7ZPA - chains A and B of the 4 polymer chains in the assembly; structure by electron microscopy, 3.90 A resolution.

[Chain A (and B)]
Protein: PLP-dependent aminotransferase family protein
Source organism: Alkalihalobacillus clausii
Notes: chain B of this document is another copy of the same molecule, construct and numbering; everything in this record applies to it too
Reference sequence: A0A268NVG2 (A0A268NVG2_ALKCL); residues 1-464 here = UniProt positions 1-464
Sequence (478 residues; row label = number of the first residue in the row):
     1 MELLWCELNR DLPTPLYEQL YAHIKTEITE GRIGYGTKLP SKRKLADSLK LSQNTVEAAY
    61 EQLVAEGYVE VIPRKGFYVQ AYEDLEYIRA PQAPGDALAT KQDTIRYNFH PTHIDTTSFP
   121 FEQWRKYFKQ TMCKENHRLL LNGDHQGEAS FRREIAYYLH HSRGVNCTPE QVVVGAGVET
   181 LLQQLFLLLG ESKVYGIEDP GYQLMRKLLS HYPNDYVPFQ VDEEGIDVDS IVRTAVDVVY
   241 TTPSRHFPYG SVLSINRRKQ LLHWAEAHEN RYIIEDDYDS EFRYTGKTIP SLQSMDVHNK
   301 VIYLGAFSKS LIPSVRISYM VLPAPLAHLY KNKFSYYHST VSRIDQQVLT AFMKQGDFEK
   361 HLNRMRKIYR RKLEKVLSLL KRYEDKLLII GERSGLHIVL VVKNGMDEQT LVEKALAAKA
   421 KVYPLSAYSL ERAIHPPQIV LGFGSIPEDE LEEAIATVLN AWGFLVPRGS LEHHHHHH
Not modelled in the structure: 1-14, 82-100, 465-478 (chain B: 1-6, 88-102, 465-478)
Differences from the reference sequence: conflict Q92 (Lys in A0A268NVG2), E191 (Ala in A0A268NVG2), S192 (Asn in A0A268NVG2), L388 (Ser in A0A268NVG2); expression tag (465-478)
Modified residues: K309 ((2S)-2-amino-6-[[3-hydroxy-2-methyl-5-(phosphonooxymethyl)pyridin-4-yl]methylideneamino]hexanoic acid; LLP)
Reported in the primary citation:
  - mutagenesis - K126Q/K129Q, K360Q/R364Q, R370Q/R371Q: decreased binding to the 48-nt DNA strand
  - mutagenesis - K126Q/K129Q: abolished binding to bent fragment

[Interface between chain A and chain B]
Residue-residue contacts - 95 pairs, chain A then chain B:
  Y17(A) - T285(B)  hydrogen bond (side chain-backbone)
  E18(A) - K287(B)  salt bridge
  Q62(A) - G286(B)
  Q62(A) - K287(B)
  E66(A) - I255(B)
  E66(A) - P290(B)
  Y68(A) - I255(B)
  Q80(A) - N256(B)
  A81(A) - N256(B)
  T116(A) - L140(B)
  F119(A) - M132(B)  hydrophobic
  F119(A) - L140(B)  hydrophobic
  F121(A) - C133(B)
  F121(A) - K134(B)
  F121(A) - L140(B)  hydrophobic
  E122(A) - K134(B)  salt bridge
  W124(A) - M132(B)
  R125(A) - K129(B)
  R125(A) - M132(B)
  F128(A) - F128(B)  hydrophobic
  K129(A) - R125(B)
  K129(A) - K129(B)
  M132(A) - F121(B)  hydrophobic
  M132(A) - W124(B)
  M132(A) - R125(B)  hydrogen bond (backbone-side chain)
  C133(A) - R125(B)
  K134(A) - F121(B)
  H137(A) - T116(B)
  L140(A) - F119(B)  hydrophobic
  L140(A) - F121(B)  hydrophobic
  L140(A) - I312(B)
  L140(A) - P313(B)
  L140(A) - S314(B)  hydrogen bond (backbone-backbone)
  L141(A) - P313(B)  hydrophobic
  L141(A) - S314(B)
  N142(A) - P313(B)
  N142(A) - S314(B)
  N142(A) - R316(B)
  A176(A) - T340(B)
  E179(A) - H338(B)
  Q183(A) - Y337(B)  hydrogen bond
  L187(A) - Y212(B)  hydrophobic
  K207(A) - Y336(B)
  L208(A) - Y337(B)
  H211(A) - K333(B)  hydrogen bond
  H211(A) - F334(B)
  H211(A) - Y337(B)
  Y212(A) - L187(B)  hydrophobic
  L253(A) - E66(B)
  S254(A) - E66(B)
  I255(A) - Y68(B)  hydrophobic
  N256(A) - Q80(B)  hydrogen bond (side chain-backbone)
  N256(A) - A81(B)
  N256(A) - Y82(B)
  K259(A) - L85(B)
  H263(A) - D84(B)  salt bridge
  H263(A) - L85(B)  hydrogen bond (side chain-backbone)
  H263(A) - E86(B)
  H263(A) - Y87(B)
  R283(A) - A65(B)
  T285(A) - Y17(B)  hydrogen bond (backbone-side chain)
  G286(A) - Y17(B)
  G286(A) - Q62(B)
  K287(A) - Y17(B)
  K287(A) - E18(B)
  I289(A) - E66(B)
  P290(A) - E66(B)
  M295(A) - E86(B)
  V297(A) - E86(B)
  I312(A) - L140(B)
  P313(A) - L140(B)
  P313(A) - L141(B)  hydrophobic
  P313(A) - N142(B)  hydrogen bond (backbone-side chain)
  S314(A) - L140(B)  hydrogen bond (backbone-backbone)
  S314(A) - L141(B)
  S314(A) - N142(B)
  S314(A) - S342(B)
  S314(A) - R343(B)  hydrogen bond (side chain-backbone)
  R316(A) - N142(B)
  R316(A) - H338(B)
  R316(A) - S339(B)  hydrogen bond (side chain-backbone)
  K333(A) - H211(B)
  F334(A) - H211(B)
  Y336(A) - K207(B)  hydrogen bond (side chain-backbone)
  Y336(A) - H211(B)  hydrogen bond
  Y337(A) - E179(B)
  Y337(A) - Q183(B)  hydrogen bond
  Y337(A) - L208(B)  hydrophobic
  H338(A) - E179(B)
  S339(A) - R316(B)
  T340(A) - A176(B)
  S342(A) - S314(B)
  S342(A) - V315(B)
  S342(A) - D345(B)
  R343(A) - S314(B)  hydrogen bond (backbone-backbone)
Interface residues without a listed pair, chain A (65 interface residues in all): E61, A65, G67, R138, L139, V252, V315, D345
Interface residues without a listed pair, chain B (66 interface residues in all): E61, G67, E122, N136, H137, R138, L139, V252, S254, I289, R393

[Summary]
65 residues of chain A and 66 residues of chain B are in contact; the contacts include 16 hydrogen bonds and 3
salt bridges. Among the polar pairs are E18(A)-K287(B), E122(A)-K134(B) and H263(A)-D84(B). From the paper:
K126Q/K129Q, K360Q/R364Q and R370Q/R371Q of chain A reduce binding to the 48-nt DNA strand; K126Q/K129Q of
chain A abolish binding to bent fragment.
Both chains are PLP-dependent aminotransferase family protein (Alkalihalobacillus clausii). Entry 7ZPA
(Cryo-EM structure of holo-PdxR from Bacillus clausii bound to its target DNA in the closed conformation ...)
was determined by electron microscopy together with 7ZLA, 7ZN5, 7ZTH and 7PQ9 from the same study.
